PDB entry 1AIP | X-ray diffraction, 3.00 A resolution | chains B and D of the 4 polymer chains in the assembly

== Chain B ==
Name: Elongation factor tu
Organism: Thermus thermophilus
UniProtKB: P60338 (EFTU1_THETH); residue numbers follow UniProt; this construct covers 1-405
Amino-acid sequence (405 residues; each row starts with the number of its first residue):
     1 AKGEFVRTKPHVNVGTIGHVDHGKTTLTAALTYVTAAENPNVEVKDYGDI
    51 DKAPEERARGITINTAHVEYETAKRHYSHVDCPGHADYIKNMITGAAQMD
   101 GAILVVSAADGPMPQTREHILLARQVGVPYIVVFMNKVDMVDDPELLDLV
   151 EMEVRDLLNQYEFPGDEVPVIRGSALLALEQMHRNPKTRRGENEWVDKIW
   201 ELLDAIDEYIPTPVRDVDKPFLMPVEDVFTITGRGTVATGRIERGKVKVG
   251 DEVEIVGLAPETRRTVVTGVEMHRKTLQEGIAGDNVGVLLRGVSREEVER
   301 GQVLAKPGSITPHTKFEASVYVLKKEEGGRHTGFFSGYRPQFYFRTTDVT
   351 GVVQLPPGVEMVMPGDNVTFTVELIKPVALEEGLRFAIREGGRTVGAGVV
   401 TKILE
Disordered / not traced: 1-8, 41-64
Sequence notes: conflict T35 (Ala in P60338)
UniProt features mapped onto this chain:
  - binding site (Mg(2+)): T26

== Chain D ==
Name: Elongation factor ts
Organism: Thermus thermophilus
UniProtKB: P43895 (EFTS_THET8); residue numbers follow UniProt; this construct covers 1-196
Amino-acid sequence (196 residues; row label = number of the first residue in the row):
     1 MSQMELIKKLREATGAGMMDVKRALEDAGWDEEKAVQLLRERGAMKAAKK
    51 ADREAREGIIGHYIHHNQRVGVLVELNCETDFVARNELFQNLAKDLAMHI
   101 AMMNPRYVSAEEIPAEELEKERQIYIQAALNEGKPQQIAEKIAEGRLKKY
   151 LEEVVLLEQPFVKDDKVKVKELIQQAIAKIGENIVVRRFCRFELGA
Disordered / not traced: 1
UniProt features mapped onto this chain:
  - region: T80 to V83 (Involved in Mg(2+) ion dislocation from EF-Tu)

== Chain B / chain D interface ==
Residue-residue contacts - 46 pairs, chain B then chain D:
  H19(B) with I180(D), hydrogen bond (side chain-backbone); G181(D), hydrogen bond (side chain-backbone)
  D21(B) with K50(D), salt bridge; R53(D), salt bridge; G181(D)
  C82(B) with F82(D)
  P83(B) with T80(D); F82(D)
  G84(B) with D81(D); F82(D)
  H85(B) with D81(D), hydrogen bond (backbone-side chain); F82(D); R85(D)
  A86(B) with D81(D), hydrogen bond (backbone-side chain)
  A109(B) with G17(D); M18(D); M19(D), hydrogen bond (backbone-backbone)
  D110(B) with A16(D); G17(D); M18(D), hydrogen bond (backbone-backbone); D20(D)
  M113(B) with I180(D)
  P114(B) with N86(D); K179(D); I180(D), hydrophobic
  Q115(B) with V83(D); I180(D), hydrogen bond (side chain-backbone)
  E118(B) with F82(D); R85(D); N86(D), hydrogen bond
  H119(B) with F82(D)
  L122(B) with F82(D), hydrophobic
  M140(B) with M19(D); R23(D)
  V141(B) with M19(D), hydrophobic
  D142(B) with K22(D), salt bridge
  D143(B) with K22(D), salt bridge
  E145(B) with M4(D)
  L146(B) with I7(D), hydrophobic; M18(D), hydrophobic; M19(D), hydrophobic
  L149(B) with M4(D), hydrophobic; K8(D); M18(D), hydrophobic
  V150(B) with M18(D), hydrophobic
  E153(B) with M18(D)
Also at the interface, not in a pair above, chain B (27 interface residues in all): D87, A108, G111
Also at the interface, not in a pair above, chain D (24 interface residues in all): E87, L88, E182

== In short ==
Chain B and chain D form an interface of 27 and 24 residues respectively, with 8 hydrogen bonds and 4 salt
bridges. Polar contacts include D21(B)-K50(D), D21(B)-R53(D) and D142(B)-K22(D). Curated annotation (UniProt)
lists Mg2+-binding residue T26(B) on chain B.
Chain B is Elongation factor tu and chain D is Elongation factor ts, both from Thermus thermophilus; the
structure, Ef-tu ef-ts complex from thermus thermophilus, was determined by X-ray diffraction.
